Entry 6UV3 (X-ray diffraction, 1.60 A resolution); this record covers chains A and B.

Chain A:
Molecule: Probable ATP-dependent RNA helicase DDX17
From: Homo sapiens
Notes: EC 3.6.4.13
UniProt: Q92841 (DDX17_HUMAN); residues 32-477 here correspond to UniProt positions 111-556 (UniProt number = residue number + 79)
Amino-acid sequence (448 residues; each row starts with the number of its first residue):
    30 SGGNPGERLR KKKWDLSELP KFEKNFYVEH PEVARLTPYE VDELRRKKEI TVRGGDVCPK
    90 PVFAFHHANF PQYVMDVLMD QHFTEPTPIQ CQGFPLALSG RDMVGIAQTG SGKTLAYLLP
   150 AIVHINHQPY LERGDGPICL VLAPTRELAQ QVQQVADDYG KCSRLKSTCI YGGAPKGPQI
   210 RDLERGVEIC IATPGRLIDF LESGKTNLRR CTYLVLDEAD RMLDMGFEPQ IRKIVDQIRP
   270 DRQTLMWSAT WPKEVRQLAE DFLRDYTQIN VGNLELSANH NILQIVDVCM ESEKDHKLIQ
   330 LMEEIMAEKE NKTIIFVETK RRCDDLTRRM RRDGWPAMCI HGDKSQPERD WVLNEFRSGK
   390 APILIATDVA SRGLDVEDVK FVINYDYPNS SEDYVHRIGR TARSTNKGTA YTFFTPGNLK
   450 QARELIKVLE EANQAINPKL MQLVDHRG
Disordered / not traced: 30-47, 474-477
Differences from the reference sequence: expression tag (30-31)
Curated features (UniProtKB/Swiss-Prot):
  - motif: Phe92 to Cys120 (Q motif), Asp246 to Asp249 (DEAD box)
  - binding site (ATP): Ala136 to Thr143
  - modified residue: Lys42 (N6-acetyllysine), Thr444 (Phosphothreonine)
  - cross-link (Glycyl lysine isopeptide (Lys-Gly)): Lys50 (interchain with G-Cter in SUMO), Lys449 (interchain with G-Cter in SUMO2)
Small-molecule neighbours: ADP / beryllium trifluoride: Phe94, Phe112, Glu114, Pro115, Thr116, Gln119, Gln137, Thr138, Gly139, Ser140, Gly141, Lys142, Thr143, Leu144, Glu247, Ala278, Gly402, Asp404, Arg429, Arg432, Ser433
From the paper describing this entry:
  - binding site for 125a-oligo2 (chain B): Arg250, Phe256, Gln259
  - mutagenesis - G371R: abolished binding to pri-miR-125a
  - post-translational modification sites: Tyr56 (citing earlier work)
  - mutagenesis - Y56E: decreased stability
  - disease-associated variants - R432C: decreased catalytic activity on ATP (citing earlier work)
  - disease-associated variants - T143A: decreased catalytic activity on ATP
  - mutagenesis - K142A/E247Q: abolished catalytic activity on ATP
  - disease-associated variants - R175G, R250G, G371R, R378T: decreased catalytic activity (RNA-dependent ATPase activity)
  - mutagenesis - Y56E: increased catalytic activity on ATP
  - mutagenesis - Y56E: unchanged binding to RNA

Chain B:
Molecule: 125a-oligo2
Sequence (10 nucleotides; numbered 1 to 10; the number before each row is that of its first residue):
     1 ACACACCUGG
Disordered / not traced: 1-2, 10

How chain A and chain B interact:
Residue-residue contacts (39; chain A residue first):
  Pro173(A) - A5(B)  hydrogen bond to the sugar
  Pro173(A) - C6(B)  sugar contact
  Thr174(A) - A5(B)  phosphate contact
  Thr174(A) - C6(B)  phosphate contact
  Arg175(A) - C6(B)  hydrogen bond to the phosphate
  Arg175(A) - C7(B)  salt bridge to the phosphate
  Tyr200(A) - C7(B)  phosphate contact
  Gly201(A) - C7(B)  hydrogen bond to the phosphate
  Gly201(A) - U8(B)  phosphate contact
  Gly202(A) - U8(B)  hydrogen bond to the phosphate
  Thr222(A) - C6(B)  hydrogen bond to the phosphate
  Thr222(A) - C7(B)  hydrogen bond to the phosphate
  Pro223(A) - C6(B)  sugar contact
  Gly224(A) - C6(B)  hydrogen bond to the sugar
  Gly224(A) - C7(B)  sugar contact
  Arg225(A) - C7(B)  hydrogen bond to the phosphate
  Arg225(A) - U8(B)  salt bridge to the phosphate
  Asp228(A) - C7(B)  hydrogen bond to the sugar
  Arg250(A) - C4(B)  hydrogen bond to the base
  Arg250(A) - A5(B)  sugar contact
  Gly255(A) - A5(B)  base contact
  Phe256(A) - A5(B)  sugar contact
  Phe256(A) - C6(B)  sugar contact
  Gln259(A) - C6(B)  hydrogen bond to the sugar
  Glu347(A) - A3(B)  hydrogen bond to the sugar
  Glu347(A) - C4(B)  sugar contact
  Thr348(A) - A3(B)  phosphate contact
  Thr348(A) - C4(B)  phosphate contact
  Lys349(A) - C4(B)  hydrogen bond to the phosphate
  Lys349(A) - A5(B)  phosphate contact
  His370(A) - A5(B)  phosphate contact
  Gly371(A) - A5(B)  hydrogen bond to the phosphate
  Arg378(A) - C6(B)  salt bridge to the phosphate
  Thr396(A) - C4(B)  hydrogen bond to the phosphate
  Thr396(A) - A5(B)  hydrogen bond to the phosphate
  Asp397(A) - C4(B)  sugar contact
  Val398(A) - C4(B)  sugar contact
  Val398(A) - A5(B)  phosphate contact
  Asn418(A) - A3(B)  hydrogen bond to the base
Also at the interface, not in a pair above, chain A (26 interface residues in all): Lys205

Summary:
The interface between chain A and chain B involves 26 residues on one side and 6 on the other, with 17
hydrogen bonds and 3 salt bridges. Among the polar pairs are Arg250(A)-C4(B), Asn418(A)-A3(B) and
Pro173(A)-A5(B). The paper reports a binding site for 125a-oligo2 (chain B) at Arg250(A), Phe256(A) and
Gln259(A); R175G, R250G and G371R of chain A, among others, reduce catalytic activity (RNA-dependent ATPase
activity); 8 substitutions were tested in all.
Here chain A is Probable ATP-dependent RNA helicase DDX17 (Homo sapiens) and chain B is 125a-oligo2. Entry
6UV3 (Crystal structure of the core domain of RNA helicase DDX17 with RNA pri-125a-oligo2) was determined by
X-ray diffraction together with 6UV0, 6UV1, 6UV2 and 6UV4 from the same study.
